5C3E - chains B and U of the 15 polymer chains in the assembly; structure by X-ray diffraction, 3.70 A resolution.

Chain B:
Protein: DNA-directed RNA polymerase II subunit RPB2
Organism: Saccharomyces cerevisiae (strain ATCC 204508 / S288c)
Notes: EC 2.7.7.6
Reference sequence: P08518 (RPB2_YEAST); residue numbers follow UniProt; this construct covers 1-1224
Amino-acid sequence (1224 residues; numbered 1 to 1224; the number before each row is that of its first residue):
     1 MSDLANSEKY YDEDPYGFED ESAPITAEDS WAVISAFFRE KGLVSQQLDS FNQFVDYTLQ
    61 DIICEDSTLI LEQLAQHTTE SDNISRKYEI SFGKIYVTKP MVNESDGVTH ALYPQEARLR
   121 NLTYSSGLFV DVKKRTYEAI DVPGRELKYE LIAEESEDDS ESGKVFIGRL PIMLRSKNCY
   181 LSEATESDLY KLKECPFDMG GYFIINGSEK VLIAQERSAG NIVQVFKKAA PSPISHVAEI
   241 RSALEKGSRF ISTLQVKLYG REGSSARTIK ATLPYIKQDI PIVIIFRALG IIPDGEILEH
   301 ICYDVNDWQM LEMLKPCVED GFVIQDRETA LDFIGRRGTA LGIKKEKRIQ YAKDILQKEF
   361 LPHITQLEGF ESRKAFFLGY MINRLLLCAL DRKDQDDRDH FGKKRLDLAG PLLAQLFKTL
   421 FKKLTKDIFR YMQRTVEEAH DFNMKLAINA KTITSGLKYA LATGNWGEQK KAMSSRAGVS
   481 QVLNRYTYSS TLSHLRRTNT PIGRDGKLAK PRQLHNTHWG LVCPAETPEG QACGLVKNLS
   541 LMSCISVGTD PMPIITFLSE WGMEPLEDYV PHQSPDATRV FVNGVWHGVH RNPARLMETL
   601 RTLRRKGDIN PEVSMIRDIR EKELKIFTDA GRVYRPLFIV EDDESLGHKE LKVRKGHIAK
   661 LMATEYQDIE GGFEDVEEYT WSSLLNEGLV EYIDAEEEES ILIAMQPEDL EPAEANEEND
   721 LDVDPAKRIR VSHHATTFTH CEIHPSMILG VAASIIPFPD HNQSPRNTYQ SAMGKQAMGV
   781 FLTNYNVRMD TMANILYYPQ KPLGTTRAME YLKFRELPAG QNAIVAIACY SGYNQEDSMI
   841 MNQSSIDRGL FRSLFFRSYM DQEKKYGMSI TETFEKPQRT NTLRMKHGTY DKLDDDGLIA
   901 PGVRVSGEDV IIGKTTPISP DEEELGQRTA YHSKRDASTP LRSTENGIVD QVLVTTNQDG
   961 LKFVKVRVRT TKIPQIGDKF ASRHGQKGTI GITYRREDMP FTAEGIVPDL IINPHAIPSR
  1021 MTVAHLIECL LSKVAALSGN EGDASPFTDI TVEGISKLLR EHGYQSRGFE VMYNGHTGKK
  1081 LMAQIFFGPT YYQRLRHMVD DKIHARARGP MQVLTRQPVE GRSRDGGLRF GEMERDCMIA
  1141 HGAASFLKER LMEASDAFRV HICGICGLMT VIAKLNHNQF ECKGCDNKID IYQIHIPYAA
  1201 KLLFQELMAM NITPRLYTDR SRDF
Disordered / not traced: 1-19, 74-83, 154-159, 262-263, 344-346, 669-677, 715-725, 731-734, 920-922
Bound ions: Zn2+: Cys1163, Cys1182, Cys1185

Chain U:
Molecule: Synthetic DNA
Sequence (45 nucleotides; each row starts with the number of its first residue):
     1 CTACCGATAA GCAGACGATC CTCTCGATGC ATTGACTCAT CGACG
Disordered / not traced: 1, 29-45

Chain B / chain U interface:
Contacting residue pairs - 17 pairs, chain B then chain U:
  Ser208(B) with DG26(U), hydrogen bond to the phosphate
  Lys210(B) with DC25(U), phosphate contact; DG26(U), salt bridge to the phosphate
  Thr463(B) with DA27(U), phosphate contact
  Thr791(B) with DC25(U), hydrogen bond to the phosphate
  Met792(B) with DT24(U), phosphate contact
  Arg857(B) with DC23(U), phosphate contact; DT24(U), salt bridge to the phosphate
  Arg942(B) with DC23(U), salt bridge to the phosphate
  Arg1122(B) with DT22(U), hydrogen bond to the phosphate; DC23(U), salt bridge to the phosphate
  Ser1123(B) with DC23(U), hydrogen bond to the phosphate
  Leu1128(B) with DC21(U), phosphate contact
  Arg1129(B) with DC20(U), salt bridge to the phosphate; DC21(U), hydrogen bond to the phosphate
  Gly1131(B) with DC20(U), phosphate contact
  Met1133(B) with DT19(U), sugar contact
Interface residues without a listed pair, chain B (23 interface residues in all): Ile205, Tyr459, Ala462, Lys471, Val482, Asp1101, Lys1102, Gly1121, Glu1132, Glu1134
Interface residues without a listed pair, chain U (10 interface residues in all): DT28

Overview:
The interface between chain B and chain U involves 23 residues on one side and 10 on the other; the contacts
include 5 hydrogen bonds and 5 salt bridges. Polar pairs include Ser208(B)-DG26(U), Thr791(B)-DC25(U) and
Arg1122(B)-DT22(U).
Chain B is DNA-directed RNA polymerase II subunit RPB2 (Saccharomyces cerevisiae (strain ATCC 204508 / S288c))
and chain U is Synthetic DNA; the structure, Crystal structure of a transcribing RNA Polymerase II complex
reveals a complete transcription bubble, was determined by X-ray diffraction (same publication as 5C44, 5C4A,
5C4J and 5C4X).
